Entry 8ZCF (electron microscopy, 2.90 A resolution); this record covers chains A and B of the 5 polymer chains in the assembly.

# Chain A
Molecule: Guanine nucleotide-binding protein G(s) subunit alpha isoforms short
From: Homo sapiens
UniProt: P63092 (GNAS2_HUMAN); residue numbers follow UniProt; this construct covers 2-394
Chain sequence (402 residues; each row starts with the number of its first residue; numbers below 1 keep their minus sign (Met-7 is residue -7)):
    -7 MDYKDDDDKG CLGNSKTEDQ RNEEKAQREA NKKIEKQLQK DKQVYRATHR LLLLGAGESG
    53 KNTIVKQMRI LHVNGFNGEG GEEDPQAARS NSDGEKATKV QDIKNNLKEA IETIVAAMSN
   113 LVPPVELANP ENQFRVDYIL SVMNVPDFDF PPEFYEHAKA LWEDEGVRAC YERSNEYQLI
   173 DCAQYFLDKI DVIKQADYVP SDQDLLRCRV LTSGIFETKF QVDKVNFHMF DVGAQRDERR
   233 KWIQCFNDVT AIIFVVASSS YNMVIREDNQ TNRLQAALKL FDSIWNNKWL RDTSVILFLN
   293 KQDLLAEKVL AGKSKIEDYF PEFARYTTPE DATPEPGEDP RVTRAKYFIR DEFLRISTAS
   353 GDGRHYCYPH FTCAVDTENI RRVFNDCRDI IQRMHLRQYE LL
Unresolved in the structure: -7 to 10, 48-52, 62-204, 252-263
Construct notes: initiating methionine (-7); expression tag (-6 to 1); engineered mutation Asn54 (Ser in P63092), Ala226 (Gly in P63092), Ala268 (Glu in P63092), Lys271 (Asn in P63092), Asp274 (Lys in P63092), Lys280 (Arg in P63092), Asp284 (Thr in P63092), Thr285 (Ile in P63092)

# Chain B
Molecule: Guanine nucleotide-binding protein G(I)/G(S)/G(T) subunit beta-1
From: Homo sapiens
UniProt: P62873 (GBB1_HUMAN); residues 1-340 here = UniProt positions 1-340
Chain sequence (340 residues; row label = number of the first residue in the row):
     1 MSELDQLRQE AEQLKNQIRD ARKACADATL SQITNNIDPV GRIQMRTRRT LRGHLAKIYA
    61 MHWGTDSRLL VSASQDGKLI IWDSYTTNKV HAIPLRSSWV MTCAYAPSGN YVACGGLDNI
   121 CSIYNLKTRE GNVRVSRELA GHTGYLSCCR FLDDNQIVTS SGDTTCALWD IETGQQTTTF
   181 TGHTGDVMSL SLAPDTRLFV SGACDASAKL WDVREGMCRQ TFTGHESDIN AICFFPNGNA
   241 FATGSDDATC RLFDLRADQE LMTYSHDNII CGITSVSFSK SGRLLLAGYD DFNCNVWDAL
   301 KADRAGVLAG HDNRVSCLGV TDDGMAVATG SWDSFLKIWN
Unresolved in the structure: 1-2

# Interface between chain A and chain B
Residue-residue contacts - 57 pairs, chain A then chain B:
  Gln19(A) - Arg68(B)
  Gln19(A) - Asp83(B)  hydrogen bond
  Gln19(A) - Thr86(B)  hydrogen bond
  Gln19(A) - Asn88(B)  hydrogen bond
  Asn23(A) - Thr87(B)
  Asn23(A) - Asn88(B)  hydrogen bond
  Asn23(A) - Lys89(B)
  Ile26(A) - Lys89(B)
  Ile26(A) - Ala92(B)  hydrophobic
  Glu27(A) - Lys89(B)  salt bridge
  Leu30(A) - Gly53(B)
  Leu30(A) - Ile80(B)  hydrophobic
  Leu30(A) - Lys89(B)
  Leu30(A) - Ala92(B)  hydrophobic
  Asp33(A) - Leu55(B)
  Asp33(A) - Lys78(B)  salt bridge
  Lys34(A) - Leu55(B)
  Tyr37(A) - Leu55(B)  hydrophobic
  Tyr37(A) - Ala56(B)
  Tyr37(A) - Asp76(B)
  Gly206(A) - Leu117(B)
  Gly206(A) - Asp118(B)  hydrogen bond (backbone-backbone)
  Gly206(A) - Asn119(B)
  Ile207(A) - Trp99(B)
  Ile207(A) - Leu117(B)  hydrogen bond (backbone-backbone)
  Ile207(A) - Asp118(B)
  Glu209(A) - Trp99(B)
  Phe222(A) - Trp99(B)
  Ala226(A) - Asn119(B)  hydrogen bond (backbone-side chain)
  Ala226(A) - Thr143(B)
  Gln227(A) - Leu117(B)  hydrogen bond (side chain-backbone)
  Gln227(A) - Asn119(B)
  Gln227(A) - Gly144(B)
  Gln227(A) - Tyr145(B)  hydrogen bond (side chain-backbone)
  Arg228(A) - Gly162(B)  hydrogen bond (side chain-backbone)
  Arg228(A) - Thr164(B)
  Arg228(A) - Asp186(B)  salt bridge
  Arg232(A) - Cys204(B)
  Arg232(A) - Asp228(B)  salt bridge
  Lys233(A) - Met188(B)
  Lys233(A) - Asp228(B)  salt bridge
  Lys233(A) - Asn230(B)  hydrogen bond
  Lys233(A) - Asp246(B)  salt bridge
  Trp234(A) - Leu117(B)  hydrophobic
  Gln236(A) - Arg314(B)  hydrogen bond
  Gln236(A) - Trp332(B)
  Cys237(A) - Lys57(B)  hydrogen bond (backbone-side chain)
  Cys237(A) - Tyr59(B)
  Cys237(A) - Trp99(B)
  Phe238(A) - Trp99(B)  hydrophobic
  Phe238(A) - Leu117(B)  hydrophobic
  Asn239(A) - Lys57(B)  hydrogen bond
  Asn239(A) - Trp332(B)
  Asp240(A) - Lys57(B)  salt bridge
  Lys280(A) - Asp290(B)  salt bridge
  Trp281(A) - Asp290(B)
  Trp281(A) - Arg314(B)
Interface residues without a listed pair, chain A (29 interface residues in all): Ala22, Ser205, Glu230, Val241
Interface residues without a listed pair, chain B (42 interface residues in all): Val90, His91, Ser98, Met101, Asp163, Thr184, Gly185, Cys271, Phe292

# In short
29 residues of chain A face 42 of chain B across their interface; the contacts include 14 hydrogen bonds and 8
salt bridges. Polar contacts include Glu27(A)-Lys89(B), Asp33(A)-Lys78(B) and Arg228(A)-Asp186(B).
Chain A is Guanine nucleotide-binding protein G(s) subunit alpha isoforms short and chain B is Guanine
nucleotide-binding protein G(I)/G(S)/G(T) subunit beta-1, both from Homo sapiens; the structure, Cryo-EM
structure of GPR4 complexed with Gs in pH7.5, was determined by electron microscopy together with 8ZCE, 9JFT,
9JFV, 9JFW, 9JFX, 9JFZ, 9JHP and 9LGM from the same study.
